PDB entry 8TRT | X-ray diffraction, 3.00 A resolution | chains A and E of the 3 polymer chains in the assembly

== Chain A ==
Protein: S1CE variant of Fab C1 heavy chain
From: Homo sapiens
Notes: engineered mutation(s): SSASTK replaced by FNQIK; antibody fragment or engineered binder
Amino-acid sequence (222 residues; row label = number of the first residue in the row; note: 23 numbers in that range are skipped by the numbering (no residue carries them; nothing is unmodelled there)):
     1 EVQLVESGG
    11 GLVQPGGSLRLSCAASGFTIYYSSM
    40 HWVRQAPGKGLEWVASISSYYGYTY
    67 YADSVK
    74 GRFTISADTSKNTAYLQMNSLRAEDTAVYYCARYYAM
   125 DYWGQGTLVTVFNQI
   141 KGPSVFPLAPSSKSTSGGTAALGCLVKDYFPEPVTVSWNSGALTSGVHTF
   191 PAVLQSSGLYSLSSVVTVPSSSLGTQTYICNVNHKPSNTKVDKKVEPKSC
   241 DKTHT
Disordered / not traced: 154-155, 239-245
Cystine bridges: Cys-23/Cys-104, Cys-164/Cys-220

== Chain E ==
Protein: Ephrin type-A receptor 2
From: Homo sapiens
Notes: EC 2.7.10.1
UniProt: P29317 (EPHA2_HUMAN), isoform P29317-2; residue numbers follow UniProt; this construct covers 199-326
Amino-acid sequence (132 residues; row label = number of the first residue in the row):
   199 KKCPELLQGLAHFPETIAGSDAPSLATVAGTCVDHAVVPPGGEEPRMHCA
   249 VDGEWLVPIGQCLCQAGYEKVEDACQACSPGFFKFEASESPCLECPEHTL
   299 PSPEGATSCECEEGFFRAPQDPASMPCTLVPR
Disordered / not traced: 199, 219-223, 329-330
Construct notes: expression tag (327-330)
Cystine bridges: Cys-201/Cys-247, Cys-230/Cys-260, Cys-262/Cys-273, Cys-276/Cys-290, Cys-293/Cys-307, Cys-309/Cys-325

== Chain A / chain E interface ==
Residue-residue contacts - 12 pairs, chain A then chain E:
  Tyr-32(A) / Ser-288(E)  hydrogen bond
  Tyr-32(A) / Pro-289(E)
  Ser-34(A) / Glu-292(E)  hydrogen bond
  Tyr-59(A) / Leu-291(E)  hydrophobic
  Tyr-60(A) / Glu-292(E)  hydrogen bond (side chain-backbone)
  Tyr-60(A) / Pro-294(E)
  Tyr-60(A) / Ser-322(E)
  Tyr-62(A) / Glu-295(E)
  Tyr-64(A) / Glu-295(E)  hydrogen bond
  Tyr-107(A) / Phe-280(E)  hydrophobic
  Tyr-107(A) / Glu-292(E)
  Tyr-108(A) / Glu-292(E)  hydrogen bond (backbone-side chain)
Also at the interface, not in a pair above, chain A (9 interface residues in all): Ala-109
Also at the interface, not in a pair above, chain E (11 interface residues in all): Phe-281, Cys-290, Cys-293

== Summary ==
The interface between chain A and chain E involves 9 residues on one side and 11 on the other; the contacts
include 5 hydrogen bonds. Polar contacts include Tyr-32(A)/Ser-288(E), Ser-34(A)/Glu-292(E) and
Tyr-60(A)/Glu-292(E).
Chain A is S1CE variant of Fab C1 heavy chain and chain E is Ephrin type-A receptor 2, both from Homo sapiens;
the structure, Structure of the EphA2 CRD bound to FabS1CE_C1, monoclinic form, was determined by X-ray
diffraction (same publication as 8T58, 8T6I, 8T7F, 8T7G, 8T7I, 8T8I and 3 further entries).
